6WB2 - chains A and B of the 4 polymer chains in the assembly; structure by electron microscopy, 4.50 A resolution (low resolution: residue-level contacts below are approximate; hydrogen-bond / salt-bridge calls are withheld).

== Chain A ==
Protein: Reverse transcriptase/ribonuclease H
Organism: Human immunodeficiency virus 1
Notes: EC 2.7.7.49, 2.7.7.7, 3.1.26.13
UniProtKB: P03366 (POL_HV1B1); residues 1-560 here correspond to UniProt positions 600-1159 (UniProt number = residue number + 599)
Chain sequence (570 residues; row label = number of the first residue in the row; numbers below 1 keep their minus sign (Met-1 is residue -1)):
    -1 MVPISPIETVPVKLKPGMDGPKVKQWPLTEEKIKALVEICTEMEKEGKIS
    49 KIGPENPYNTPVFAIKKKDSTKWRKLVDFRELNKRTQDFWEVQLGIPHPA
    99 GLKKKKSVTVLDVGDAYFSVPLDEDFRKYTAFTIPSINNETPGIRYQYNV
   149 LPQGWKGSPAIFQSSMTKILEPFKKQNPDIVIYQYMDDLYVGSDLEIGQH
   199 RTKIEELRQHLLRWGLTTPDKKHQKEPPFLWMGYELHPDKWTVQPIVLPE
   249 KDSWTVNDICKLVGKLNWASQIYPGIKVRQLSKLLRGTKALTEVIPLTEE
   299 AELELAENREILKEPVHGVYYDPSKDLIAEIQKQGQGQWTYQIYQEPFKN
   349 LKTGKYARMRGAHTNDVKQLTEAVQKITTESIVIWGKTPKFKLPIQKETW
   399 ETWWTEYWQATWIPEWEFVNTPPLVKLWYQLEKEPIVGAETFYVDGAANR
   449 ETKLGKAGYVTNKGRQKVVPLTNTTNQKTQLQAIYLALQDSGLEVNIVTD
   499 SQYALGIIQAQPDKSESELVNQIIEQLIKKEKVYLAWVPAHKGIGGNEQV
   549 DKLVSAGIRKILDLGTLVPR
Disordered / not traced: -1 to 2, 134-140, 218-225, 295, 559-568
Sequence notes: expression tag (-1 to 0, 561-568); engineered mutation Cys258 (Gln857 in P03366), Ser280 (Cys879 in P03366), Gln478 (Glu1077 in P03366)
UniProt features mapped onto this chain:
  - region: Phe227 to His235 (RT 'primer grip')
  - motif: Trp398 to Trp414 (Tryptophan repeat motif)
  - binding site (Mg(2+)): Asp110, Asp185, Asp186, Asp443, Asp498, Asp549
  - site: Trp401 (Essential for RT p66/p51 heterodimerization), Trp414 (Essential for RT p66/p51 heterodimerization), Phe440, Tyr441 (Cleavage), Leu560 (Cleavage)
What the authors report for this chain:
  - mutagenesis - A355C: unchanged catalytic activity
  - mutagenesis - E478Q: abolished catalytic activity (citing earlier work)

== Chain B ==
Protein: reverse transcriptase p51 subunit
Organism: Human immunodeficiency virus 1
UniProtKB: P03366 (POL_HV1B1); residues 1-440 here correspond to UniProt positions 600-1039 (UniProt number = residue number + 599)
Chain sequence (442 residues; each row starts with the number of its first residue; numbers below 1 keep their minus sign (Met-1 is residue -1)):
    -1 MVPISPIETVPVKLKPGMDGPKVKQWPLTEEKIKALVEICTEMEKEGKIS
    49 KIGPENPYNTPVFAIKKKDSTKWRKLVDFRELNKRTQDFWEVQLGIPHPA
    99 GLKKKKSVTVLDVGDAYFSVPLDEDFRKYTAFTIPSINNETPGIRYQYNV
   149 LPQGWKGSPAIFQSSMTKILEPFKKQNPDIVIYQYMDDLYVGSDLEIGQH
   199 RTKIEELRQHLLRWGLTTPDKKHQKEPPFLWMGYELHPDKWTVQPIVLPE
   249 KDSWTVNDIQKLVGKLNWASQIYPGIKVRQLSKLLRGTKALTEVIPLTEE
   299 AELELAENREILKEPVHGVYYDPSKDLIAEIQKQGQGQWTYQIYQEPFKN
   349 LKTGKYARMRGAHTNDVKQLTEAVQKITTESIVIWGKTPKFKLPIQKETW
   399 ETWWTEYWQATWIPEWEFVNTPPLVKLWYQLEKEPIVGAETF
Disordered / not traced: -1 to 4, 218-230, 358-362, 429-440
Sequence notes: expression tag (-1 to 0); engineered mutation Ser280 (Cys879 in P03366)
UniProt features mapped onto this chain:
  - region: Phe227 to His235 (RT 'primer grip')
  - motif: Trp398 to Trp414 (Tryptophan repeat motif)
  - binding site (Mg(2+)): Asp110, Asp185, Asp186
  - site: Trp401 (Essential for RT p66/p51 heterodimerization), Trp414 (Essential for RT p66/p51 heterodimerization), Phe440 (Cleavage)

== How chain A and chain B interact ==
Pairs across the interface (60):
  Pro9(A) with Glu53(B)
  Asp86(A) with Pro55(B)
  Phe87(A) with Pro52(B); Glu53(B); Pro55(B)
  Trp88(A) with Pro52(B); Asn54(B); Pro55(B); Asn57(B); Arg143(B)
  Gly93(A) with Asn137(B)
  Pro95(A) with Asn136(B)
  His96(A) with Asn136(B)
  Gly99(A) with Asn136(B)
  Ala158(A) with Pro52(B)
  Gln161(A) with Pro140(B)
  Ser162(A) with Pro52(B)
  Thr165(A) with Pro140(B)
  Tyr181(A) with Glu138(B)
  Gln182(A) with Glu138(B)
  Glu370(A) with Gln394(B)
  Gln373(A) with Glu396(B)
  Thr376(A) with Trp401(B)
  Thr377(A) with Thr400(B)
  Ile380(A) with Leu26(B)
  Val381(A) with Pro25(B); Asn136(B)
  Ile382(A) with Ile135(B); Asn136(B)
  Trp383(A) with Ile135(B)
  Gly384(A) with Thr27(B); Glu28(B); Ile135(B)
  Thr386(A) with Trp401(B)
  Trp402(A) with Lys331(B)
  Thr403(A) with Gly333(B)
  Tyr405(A) with Lys331(B)
  Trp406(A) with Asn418(B); Thr419(B)
  Gln407(A) with Lys331(B); Pro392(B); Gln394(B)
  Ala408(A) with Pro392(B); Ile393(B)
  Thr409(A) with Asp364(B)
  Trp410(A) with Asn363(B); Asp364(B); Trp401(B)
  Pro433(A) with Asn255(B); Thr290(B)
  Ile434(A) with Thr290(B)
  Thr439(A) with Lys287(B)
  Gln500(A) with Pro421(B)
  Gln507(A) with Pro421(B)
  Pro537(A) with Gly262(B); Asn265(B)
  Gly543(A) with Leu283(B); Thr286(B)
  Gly544(A) with Thr286(B)
  Gln547(A) with Thr286(B)
Interface residues without a listed pair, chain A (54 interface residues in all): Gln85, Ile94, Leu100, Ile159, Lys366, Val435, Tyr441, Gly504, Ala534, Val536, Lys540, Gly541, Ile542
Interface residues without a listed pair, chain B (44 interface residues in all): Gln258, Ser280, Arg284, Ala288, Leu289, Trp337, Val365, Gln367, Thr397

== Overview ==
The interface between chain A and chain B involves 54 residues on one side and 44 on the other. Curated
annotation (UniProt) lists 6 Mg2+-binding residues on chain A; 3 Mg2+-binding residues on chain B. The paper
reports that E478Q of chain A abolishes catalytic activity; A355C of chain A leaves catalytic activity
unchanged.
Chain A is Reverse transcriptase/ribonuclease H and chain B is reverse transcriptase p51 subunit, both from
Human immunodeficiency virus 1; the structure, +3 extended HIV-1 reverse transcriptase initiation complex core
(displaced state), was determined by electron microscopy together with 6WAZ, 6WB0 and 6WB1 from the same
study.
